7B91 - chains B and C of the 4 polymer chains in the assembly; structure by X-ray diffraction, 3.00 A resolution.

== Chain B ==
Molecule: Splicing factor 3B subunit 5
Organism: Homo sapiens
UniProtKB: Q9BWJ5 (SF3B5_HUMAN); residues 1-86 here = UniProt positions 1-86
Sequence (86 residues; row label = number of the first residue in the row):
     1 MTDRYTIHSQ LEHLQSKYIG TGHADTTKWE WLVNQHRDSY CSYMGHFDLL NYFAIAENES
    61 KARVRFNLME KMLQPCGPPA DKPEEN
Disordered / not traced: 1-14, 81-86
Swiss-Prot annotation at these positions:
  - site (Interaction with RNA): Tyr5, Gly20
  - modified residue: Thr2 (N-acetylthreonine), Ser9 (Phosphoserine), Lys17 (N6-acetyllysine)

== Chain C ==
Molecule: Splicing factor 3B subunit 1
Organism: Homo sapiens
UniProtKB: O75533 (SF3B1_HUMAN); numbering as in UniProt (aligned over 453-1304)
Sequence (852 residues; numbered 453 to 1304; the number before each row is that of its first residue):
   453 MKSVNDQPSG NLPFLKPDDI QYFDKLLVDV DESTLSPEEQ KERKIMKLLL KIKNGTPPMR
   513 KAALRQITDK AREFGAGPLF NQILPLLMSP TLEDQERHLL VKVIDRILYK LDDLVRPYVH
   573 KILVVIEPLL IDEDYYARVE GREIISNLAK AAGLATMIST MRPDIDNMDE YVRNTTARAF
   633 AVVASALGIP SLLPFLKAVC KSKKSWQARH TGIKIVQQIA ILMGCAILPH LRSLVEIIEH
   693 GLVDEQQKVR TISALAIAAL AEAATPYGIE SFDSVLKPLW KGIRQHRGKG LAAFLKAIGY
   753 LIPLMDAEYA NYYTREVMLI LIREFQSPDE EMKKIVLKVV KQCCGTDGVE ANYIKTEILP
   813 PFFKHFWQHR MALDRRNYRQ LVDTTVELAN KVGAAEIISR IVDDLKDEAE QYRKMVMETI
   873 EKIMGNLGAA DIDHKLEEQL IDGILYAFQE QTTEDSVMLN GFGTVVNALG KRVKPYLPQI
   933 CGTVLWRLNN KSAKVRQQAA DLISRTAVVM KTCQEEKLMG HLGVVLYEYL GEEYPEVLGS
   993 ILGALKAIVN VIGMHKMTPP IKDLLPRLTP ILKNRHEKVQ ENCIDLVGRI ADRGAEYVSA
  1053 REWMRICFEL LELLKAHKKA IRRATVNTFG YIAKAIGPHD VLATLLNNLK VQERQNRVCT
  1113 TVAIAIVAET CSPFTVLPAL MNEYRVPELN VQNGVLKSLS FLFEYIGEMG KDYIYAVTPL
  1173 LEDALMDRDL VHRQTASAVV QHMSLGVYGF GCEDSLNHLL NYVWPNVFET SPHVIQAVMG
  1233 ALEGLRVAIG PCRMLQYCLQ GLFHPARKVR DVYWKIYNSI YIGSQDALIA HYPRIYNDDK
  1293 NTYIRYELDY IL
Disordered / not traced: 453-462
Swiss-Prot annotation at these positions:
  - region: Gly529 to Arg568 (Interaction with SF3B14), Gln547 to His550 (Interaction with PHF5A), Glu1156, Tyr1157 (Interaction with PHF5A)
  - site: Pro469 (Interaction with RNA), Tyr587 (Interaction with RNA), Glu592 (Interaction with PHF5A), Lys602 (Interaction with SF3B3), Cys677 (Interaction with SF3B3), Cys1035 (Interaction with RNA), Tyr1049 (Interaction with RNA), Leu1141 (Interaction with RNA), Glu1205 (Interaction with SF3B3)
  - modified residue: Ser488 (Phosphoserine), Lys554 (N6-acetyllysine), Lys562 (N6-acetyllysine)
  - mutagenesis: Lys700 (K700E: Does not affect the stability of the SF3B complex interaction with U2AF65. Does not decrease the affinity to RNA)
Small-molecule neighbours: T2Z ([(2S,3S,4E,6S,7R,10R)-3,7-dimethyl-2-[(2E,4E,6R)-6-methyl-6-oxidanyl-7-[(2R,3R)-3-[(2R,3S)-3-oxidanylpentan-2-yl]oxiran-2-yl]hepta-2,4-dien-2-yl]-7,10-bis(oxidanyl)-12-oxidanylidene-1-oxacyclododec-4-en-6-yl] ethanoate): Leu1066, Lys1067, Ala1068, Lys1071, Arg1074, Arg1075, Val1078, Val1110, Val1114, Phe1153, Tyr1157
Reported in the primary citation:
  - mutagenesis - V1078A, V1078I: increased growth in response to SSA and SD6

== Chain B / chain C interface ==
Residue-residue contacts - 49 pairs, chain B then chain C:
  Ile19(B) - Tyr1273(C)
  Gly20(B) - Tyr1273(C)
  Thr21(B) - Asn1270(C)
  Gly22(B) - Trp1266(C)
  Gly22(B) - Asn1270(C)  hydrogen bond (backbone-side chain)
  His23(B) - Trp1266(C)  hydrogen bond (backbone-side chain)
  Ala24(B) - Arg1262(C)  hydrogen bond (backbone-side chain)
  Ala24(B) - Asp1263(C)
  Asp25(B) - Arg1259(C)  salt bridge
  Thr26(B) - Phe1255(C)
  Thr26(B) - Trp1266(C)
  Lys28(B) - Ile1287(C)
  Lys28(B) - Tyr1295(C)
  Trp29(B) - Asn1293(C)
  Trp29(B) - Tyr1295(C)
  Trp31(B) - Leu1251(C)  hydrophobic
  Trp31(B) - Leu1254(C)  hydrophobic
  Trp31(B) - Phe1255(C)  hydrophobic
  Trp31(B) - Tyr1269(C)  hydrogen bond
  Leu32(B) - Ile1287(C)  hydrophobic
  Leu32(B) - Tyr1295(C)  hydrophobic
  Gln35(B) - Tyr1284(C)
  His36(B) - Tyr1295(C)  hydrogen bond (side chain-backbone)
  His36(B) - Ile1296(C)
  His36(B) - Arg1297(C)
  Asp38(B) - Tyr1273(C)  hydrogen bond
  Asp38(B) - Gln1277(C)
  Asp38(B) - Ile1281(C)
  Ser39(B) - Ile1281(C)
  Ser39(B) - Arg1297(C)  hydrogen bond
  Tyr40(B) - Glu1299(C)  hydrogen bond
  Ser42(B) - Asp1278(C)  hydrogen bond
  Ser42(B) - Ile1281(C)
  Tyr43(B) - Glu1299(C)
  Tyr43(B) - Leu1300(C)
  His46(B) - Asp1278(C)  salt bridge
  Tyr52(B) - Tyr1302(C)  hydrogen bond (side chain-backbone)
  Tyr52(B) - Ile1303(C)
  Tyr52(B) - Leu1304(C)  hydrogen bond (side chain-backbone)
  Phe53(B) - Glu1299(C)
  Ile55(B) - Leu1304(C)  hydrophobic
  Ala56(B) - Tyr1302(C)  hydrophobic
  Ala56(B) - Leu1304(C)  hydrophobic
  Glu57(B) - Tyr1302(C)  hydrogen bond
  Cys76(B) - Asn1293(C)  hydrogen bond (backbone-side chain)
  Cys76(B) - Thr1294(C)  hydrogen bond (backbone-backbone)
  Cys76(B) - Tyr1295(C)  hydrophobic
  Gly77(B) - Asn1293(C)
  Pro78(B) - Asn1293(C)  hydrogen bond (backbone-side chain)
Interface residues without a listed pair, chain B (33 interface residues in all): Gln15, Tyr18, Thr27, Lys71, Pro75
Interface residues without a listed pair, chain C (26 interface residues in all): Ile1274

== Summary ==
Chain B and chain C form an interface of 33 and 26 residues respectively, with 15 hydrogen bonds and 2 salt
bridges. Polar pairs include Asp25(B)-Arg1259(C), His46(B)-Asp1278(C) and Gly22(B)-Asn1270(C). Chain C binds
compound T2Z. The paper reports that V1078A and V1078I of chain C increase growth in response to SSA and SD6.
Here chain B is Splicing factor 3B subunit 5 and chain C is Splicing factor 3B subunit 1, both from Homo
sapiens. Entry 7B91 (Structure of a minimal SF3B core in complex with pladienolide D (form I)) was determined
by X-ray diffraction, deposited together with 7B0I, 7B92, 7B9C, 7OMF, 7ONB and 7OPI.
